8JV0 - chains A and B of the 3 polymer chains in the assembly; structure by X-ray diffraction, 2.20 A resolution.

[Chain A]
Name: MHC class I antigen
Organism: Sus scrofa
Reference sequence: B1A9P1 (B1A9P1_PIG); residues 1-275 here correspond to UniProt positions 25-299 (UniProt number = residue number + 24)
Sequence (275 residues; numbered 1 to 275; the number before each row is that of its first residue):
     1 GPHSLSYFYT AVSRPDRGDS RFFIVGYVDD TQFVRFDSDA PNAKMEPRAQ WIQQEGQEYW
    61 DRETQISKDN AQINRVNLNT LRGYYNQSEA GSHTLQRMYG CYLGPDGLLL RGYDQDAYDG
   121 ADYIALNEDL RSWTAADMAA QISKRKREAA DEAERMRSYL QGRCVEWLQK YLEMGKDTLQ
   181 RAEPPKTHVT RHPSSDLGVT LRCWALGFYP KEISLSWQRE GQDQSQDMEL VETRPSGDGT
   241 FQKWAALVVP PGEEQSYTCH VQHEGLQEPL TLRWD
Cystine bridges: Cys101-Cys164, Cys203-Cys259

[Chain B]
Name: Beta-2-microglobulin
Organism: Sus scrofa
Reference sequence: Q07717 (B2MG_PIG); residues 1-98 here correspond to UniProt positions 21-118 (UniProt number = residue number + 20)
Sequence (98 residues; row label = number of the first residue in the row):
     1 VARPPKVQVY SRHPAENGKP NYLNCYVSGF HPPQIEIDLL KNGEKMNAEQ SDLSFSKDWS
    61 FYLLVHTEFT PNAVDQYSCR VKHVTLDKPK IVKWDRDH
Unresolved in the structure: 1
Cystine bridges: Cys25-Cys79

[Chain A / chain B interface]
Pairs across the interface (54; chain A residue first):
  Phe8(A) with Phe55(B)
  Tyr9(A) with Phe55(B)
  Thr10(A) with Phe55(B); Phe61(B)
  Val25(A) with Asp52(B); Leu53(B); Ser54(B)
  Tyr27(A) with Ser54(B); Tyr62(B), hydrogen bond
  Gln32(A) with Asp52(B), hydrogen bond
  Arg35(A) with Asp52(B), salt bridge
  Arg48(A) with Asp52(B), salt bridge
  Thr94(A) with His31(B); Pro33(B)
  Gln96(A) with His31(B), hydrogen bond; Phe55(B); Trp59(B), hydrogen bond (side chain-backbone); Phe61(B)
  Arg97(A) with Phe55(B)
  Met98(A) with Trp59(B), hydrophobic
  Gln115(A) with Lys57(B); Trp59(B)
  Asp116(A) with Trp59(B)
  Ala117(A) with Trp59(B)
  Asp119(A) with His31(B)
  Gly120(A) with Arg3(B), hydrogen bond (backbone-side chain); His31(B); Trp59(B)
  Asp122(A) with Trp59(B), hydrogen bond
  His192(A) with Asp97(B), salt bridge
  Arg202(A) with Asp97(B), hydrogen bond (side chain-backbone); His98(B)
  Trp204(A) with Asp97(B); His98(B)
  Leu206(A) with Pro14(B)
  Val231(A) with Gln8(B)
  Glu232(A) with Lys6(B); Gln8(B), hydrogen bond (backbone-side chain); Tyr26(B); Ser28(B), hydrogen bond
  Arg234(A) with Gln8(B), hydrogen bond; Tyr10(B); His98(B), hydrogen bond
  Pro235(A) with Tyr10(B), hydrogen bond (backbone-side chain); Tyr26(B); Leu64(B), hydrophobic
  Ser236(A) with Arg12(B), hydrogen bond (backbone-side chain); Asn24(B), hydrogen bond (backbone-side chain)
  Gly237(A) with Arg12(B)
  Asp238(A) with Arg12(B)
  Gln242(A) with Tyr10(B); Ser11(B), hydrogen bond (side chain-backbone); Arg12(B), hydrogen bond (side chain-backbone)
  Trp244(A) with His98(B)
Other interface residues (no listed pair), chain A (35 interface residues in all): Val12, Phe23, His188, Thr233
Other interface residues (no listed pair), chain B (24 interface residues in all): Pro32

[Summary]
35 residues of chain A and 24 residues of chain B are in contact, with 16 hydrogen bonds and 3 salt bridges.
Polar pairs include Arg35(A)-Asp52(B), Arg48(A)-Asp52(B) and His192(A)-Asp97(B).
Chain A is MHC class I antigen and chain B is Beta-2-microglobulin, both from Sus scrofa; the structure,
Crystal structure of the SLA-2*1001 allele and ASFV antigenic peptide at 2.2A resolution, was determined by
X-ray diffraction.
